PDB entry 6F0L | electron microscopy, 4.77 A resolution (low resolution: residue-level contacts below are approximate; hydrogen-bond / salt-bridge calls are withheld) | chains 3 and 5 of the 14 polymer chains in the assembly

Chain 3:
Protein: DNA replication licensing factor MCM3
From: Saccharomyces cerevisiae (strain ATCC 204508 / S288c)
Notes: EC 3.6.4.12
Reference sequence: P24279 (MCM3_YEAST); residue numbers follow UniProt; this construct covers 1-971
Amino-acid sequence (971 residues; numbered 1 to 971; the number before each row is that of its first residue):
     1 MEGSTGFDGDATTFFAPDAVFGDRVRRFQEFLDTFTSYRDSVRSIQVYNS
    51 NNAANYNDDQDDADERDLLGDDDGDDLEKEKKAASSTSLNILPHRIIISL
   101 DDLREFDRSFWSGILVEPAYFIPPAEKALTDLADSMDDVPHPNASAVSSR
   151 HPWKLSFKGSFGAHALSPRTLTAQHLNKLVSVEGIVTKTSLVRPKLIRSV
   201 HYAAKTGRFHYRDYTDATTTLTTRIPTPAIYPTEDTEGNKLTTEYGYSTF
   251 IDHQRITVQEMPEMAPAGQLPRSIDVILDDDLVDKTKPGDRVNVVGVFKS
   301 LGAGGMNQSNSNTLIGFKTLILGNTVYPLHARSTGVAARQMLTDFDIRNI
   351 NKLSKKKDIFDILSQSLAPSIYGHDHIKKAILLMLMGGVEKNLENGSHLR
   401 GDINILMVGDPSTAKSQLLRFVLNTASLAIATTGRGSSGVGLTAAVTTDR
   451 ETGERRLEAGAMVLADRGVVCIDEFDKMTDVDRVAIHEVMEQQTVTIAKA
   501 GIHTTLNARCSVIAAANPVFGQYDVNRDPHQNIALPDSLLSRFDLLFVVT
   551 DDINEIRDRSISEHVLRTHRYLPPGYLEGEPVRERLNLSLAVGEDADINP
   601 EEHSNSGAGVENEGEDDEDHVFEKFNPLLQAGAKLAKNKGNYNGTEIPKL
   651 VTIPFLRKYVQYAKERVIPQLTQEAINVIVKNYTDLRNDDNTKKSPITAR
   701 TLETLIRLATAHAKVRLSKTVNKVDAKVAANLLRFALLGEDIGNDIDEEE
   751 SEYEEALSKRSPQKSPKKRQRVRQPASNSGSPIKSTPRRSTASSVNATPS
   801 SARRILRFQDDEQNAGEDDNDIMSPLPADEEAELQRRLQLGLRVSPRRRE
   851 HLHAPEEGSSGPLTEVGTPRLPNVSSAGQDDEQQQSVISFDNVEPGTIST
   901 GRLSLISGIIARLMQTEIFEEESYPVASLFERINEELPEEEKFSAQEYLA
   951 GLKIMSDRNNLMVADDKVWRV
Disordered / not traced: 1-15, 62-90, 138-150, 309-313, 571-650, 739-971
Ligand contacts: ADP (adenosine-5'-diphosphate): Ser-370, Ile-371, Tyr-372, His-374, Asp-410, Pro-411, Ser-412, Thr-413, Ala-414, Lys-415, Ser-416, Gln-417, Ile-561, His-564
Curated features (UniProtKB/Swiss-Prot):
  - motif: Ser-541 to Asp-544 (Arginine finger)
  - binding site (ATP): Gly-409 to Ser-416
  - modified residue: Ser-761 (Phosphoserine), Ser-777 (Phosphoserine), Ser-781 (Phosphoserine), Thr-868 (Phosphothreonine)

Chain 5:
Protein: Minichromosome maintenance protein 5
From: Saccharomyces cerevisiae (strain ATCC 204508 / S288c)
Notes: EC 3.6.4.12
Reference sequence: P29496 (MCM5_YEAST); residues 1-775 here = UniProt positions 1-775
Amino-acid sequence (775 residues; each row starts with the number of its first residue):
     1 MSFDRPEIYSAPVLQGESPNDDDNTEIIKSFKNFILEFRLDSQFIYRDQL
    51 RNNILVKNYSLTVNMEHLIGYNEDIYKKLSDEPSDIIPLFETAITQVAKR
   101 ISILSRAQSANNNDKDPENTSMDTDSLLLNSLPTFQLILNSNANQIPLRD
   151 LDSEHVSKIVRLSGIIISTSVLSSRATYLSIMCRNCRHTTSITINNFNSI
   201 TGNTVSLPRSCLSTIESESSMANESNIGDESTKKNCGPDPYIIIHESSKF
   251 IDQQFLKLQEIPELVPVGEMPRNLTMTCDRYLTNKVIPGTRVTIVGIYSI
   301 YNSKNGAGSGRSGGGNGGSGVAIRTPYIKILGIQSDVETSSIWNSVTMFT
   351 EEEEEEFLQLSRNPKLYEILTNSIAPSIFGNEDIKKAIVCLLMGGSKKIL
   401 PDGMRLRGDINVLLLGDPGTAKSQLLKFVEKVSPIAVYTSGKGSSAAGLT
   451 ASVQRDPMTREFYLEGGAMVLADGGVVCIDEFDKMRDEDRVAIHEAMEQQ
   501 TISIAKAGITTVLNSRTSVLAAANPIYGRYDDLKSPGDNIDFQTTILSRF
   551 DMIFIVKDDHNEERDISIANHVINIHTGNANAMQNQQEENGSEISIEKMK
   601 RYITYCRLKCAPRLSPQAAEKLSSNFVTIRKQLLINELESTERSSIPITI
   651 RQLEAIIRITESLAKLELSPIAQERHVDEAIRLFQASTMDAASQDPIGGL
   701 NQASGTSLSEIRRFEQELKRRLPIGWSTSYQTLRREFVDTHRFSQLALDK
   751 ALYALEKHETIQLRHQGQNIYRSGV
Disordered / not traced: 1, 111-129, 199-202, 225-233, 305-319, 338-345, 644-646, 694-775
Ligand contacts:
  - ADP (adenosine-5'-diphosphate), molecule 1: Ser-377, Ile-378, Phe-379, Asp-417, Pro-418, Gly-419, Thr-420, Ala-421, Lys-422, Ser-423, Gln-424, Ile-568, Val-572
  - ADP, molecule 2: Arg-549, Ile-650, Arg-651
Curated features (UniProtKB/Swiss-Prot):
  - motif: Ser-548 to Asp-551 (Arginine finger)
  - binding site (ATP): Gly-416 to Ser-423

Interface between chain 3 and chain 5:
Residue-residue contacts (88):
  Tyr-120(3) / Glu-246(5)
  Thr-170(3) / Asn-284(5)
  Thr-172(3) / Leu-172(5)
  Ala-173(3) / Ile-251(5)
  Ala-173(3) / Asp-252(5)
  Leu-176(3) / Phe-250(5)
  Asn-177(3) / Glu-246(5)
  Lys-188(3) / Thr-459(5)
  Lys-188(3) / Arg-460(5)
  Thr-223(3) / Ile-244(5)
  Thr-223(3) / His-245(5)
  Pro-226(3) / Ile-242(5)
  Gln-259(3) / Glu-461(5)
  Gln-259(3) / Phe-462(5)
  Glu-263(3) / Val-512(5)
  Ala-267(3) / Leu-464(5)
  Ala-267(3) / Leu-471(5)
  Gln-269(3) / Ile-287(5)
  Pro-271(3) / Glu-461(5)
  Pro-271(3) / Tyr-463(5)
  Arg-272(3) / Ser-170(5)
  Arg-272(3) / Val-171(5)
  Arg-272(3) / Leu-172(5)
  Arg-291(3) / Thr-511(5)
  Ser-300(3) / His-245(5)
  Ser-300(3) / Phe-250(5)
  Gly-302(3) / His-245(5)
  Met-306(3) / Ser-206(5)
  Met-306(3) / Leu-207(5)
  Asn-307(3) / Asp-239(5)
  Gln-308(3) / Ser-206(5)
  Gln-308(3) / Arg-209(5)
  Leu-314(3) / Arg-175(5)
  Leu-314(3) / Asn-203(5)
  Ile-315(3) / Ser-173(5)
  Ile-315(3) / Ser-174(5)
  Ile-315(3) / Arg-175(5)
  Ile-315(3) / Gln-253(5)
  Ile-315(3) / Phe-255(5)
  Gly-316(3) / Ser-174(5)
  Phe-317(3) / Ser-174(5)
  Phe-317(3) / Ala-176(5)
  Phe-317(3) / Phe-250(5)
  Arg-332(3) / Val-512(5)
  Ser-333(3) / Thr-510(5)
  Ser-333(3) / Val-512(5)
  Thr-334(3) / Thr-510(5)
  Pro-369(3) / Asp-402(5)
  Ser-412(3) / Thr-649(5)
  Ser-412(3) / Ile-650(5)
  Ser-412(3) / Arg-651(5)
  Ser-416(3) / Met-404(5)
  Ser-416(3) / Gln-499(5)
  Gln-417(3) / Met-404(5)
  Leu-418(3) / Met-404(5)
  Leu-419(3) / Met-404(5)
  Arg-420(3) / Met-404(5)
  Arg-420(3) / Glu-495(5)
  Arg-420(3) / Thr-501(5)
  Phe-421(3) / Met-404(5)
  Ala-431(3) / Ser-503(5)
  Ala-431(3) / Ala-505(5)
  Thr-433(3) / Ser-503(5)
  Arg-435(3) / Glu-488(5)
  Val-440(3) / Ala-505(5)
  Thr-448(3) / Arg-460(5)
  Arg-450(3) / Arg-460(5)
  Glu-458(3) / Phe-462(5)
  Leu-464(3) / Thr-510(5)
  Glu-474(3) / Val-491(5)
  Gly-521(3) / Gln-543(5)
  Gln-522(3) / Arg-643(5)
  Asp-552(3) / Arg-630(5)
  Ile-553(3) / Arg-630(5)
  Ile-553(3) / Leu-634(5)
  Asn-554(3) / Arg-630(5)
  Glu-555(3) / Lys-631(5)
  Glu-555(3) / Leu-634(5)
  Asp-558(3) / Phe-626(5)
  Asp-558(3) / Val-627(5)
  Asp-558(3) / Arg-630(5)
  Val-565(3) / Leu-653(5)
  Leu-566(3) / Ala-619(5)
  His-569(3) / Lys-398(5)
  His-569(3) / Leu-406(5)
  Arg-570(3) / Arg-613(5)
  Arg-570(3) / Leu-614(5)
  Ile-653(3) / Pro-401(5)
Other interface residues (no listed pair), chain 3 (70 interface residues in all): Ile-225, Pro-262, Gly-268, Lys-299, Leu-301, Pro-411, Asn-424, Ile-430, Ser-438, Asn-517, Val-519, Ile-561, Thr-568
Other interface residues (no listed pair), chain 5 (74 interface residues in all): Leu-179, Met-182, Arg-187, Val-205, Ile-243, Ser-247, Leu-400, Gly-403, Val-470, Asp-489, Ala-507, Arg-549, Pro-616, Ser-623, Ile-657

Summary:
Chain 3 and chain 5 form an interface of 70 and 74 residues respectively. One ADP molecule is bound between
chain 3 and chain 5. Bound to chain 5: ADP. From UniProt: 8 ATP-binding residues on chain 3; 8 ATP-binding
residues on chain 5.
Here chain 3 is DNA replication licensing factor MCM3 and chain 5 is Minichromosome maintenance protein 5,
both from Saccharomyces cerevisiae (strain ATCC 204508 / S288c). Entry 6F0L (S. cerevisiae MCM double hexamer
bound to duplex DNA) was determined by electron microscopy.
